PDB entry 5S5B | X-ray diffraction, 2.30 A resolution | chains C and E of the 6 polymer chains in the assembly

# Chain C
Protein: Tubulin alpha-1B chain
Source organism: Bos taurus
Reference sequence: P81947 (TBA1B_BOVIN); numbering as in UniProt (aligned over 1-451)
Sequence (451 residues; row label = number of the first residue in the row):
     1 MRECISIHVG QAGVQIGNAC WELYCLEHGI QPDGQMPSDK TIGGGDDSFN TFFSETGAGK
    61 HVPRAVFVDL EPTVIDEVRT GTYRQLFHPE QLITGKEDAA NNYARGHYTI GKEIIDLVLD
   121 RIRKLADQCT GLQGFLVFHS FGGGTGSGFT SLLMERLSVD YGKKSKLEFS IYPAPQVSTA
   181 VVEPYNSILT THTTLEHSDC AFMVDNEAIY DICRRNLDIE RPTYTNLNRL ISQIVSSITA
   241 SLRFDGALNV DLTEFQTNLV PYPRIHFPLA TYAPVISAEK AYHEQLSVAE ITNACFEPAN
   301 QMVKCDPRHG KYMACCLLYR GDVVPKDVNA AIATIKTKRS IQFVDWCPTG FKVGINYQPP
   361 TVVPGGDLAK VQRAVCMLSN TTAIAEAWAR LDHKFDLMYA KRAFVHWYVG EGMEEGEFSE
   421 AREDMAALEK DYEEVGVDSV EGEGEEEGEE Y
Disordered / not traced: 441-451
Bound ions: Ca2+: Asp39, Thr41, Gly44, Glu55
Residues lining bound ligands:
  - GTP (guanosine-5'-triphosphate): Gly10, Gln11, Ala12, Gln15, Ile16, Asp69, Asp98, Ala99, Ala100, Asn101, Ser140, Gly142, Gly143, Gly144, Thr145, Gly146, Ile171, Pro173, Val177, Ser178, Thr179, Glu183, Asn206, Tyr224, Leu227, Asn228, Ile231
  - K2G (5-chloro-2-(propan-2-yl)pyrimidine-4-carboxamide): Tyr262, Pro263, Arg264, Ile265, Asp431

# Chain E
Protein: Stathmin-4
Source organism: Rattus norvegicus
Reference sequence: P63043 (STMN4_RAT); residues 5-145 here correspond to UniProt positions 49-189 (UniProt number = residue number + 44)
Sequence (143 residues; row label = number of the first residue in the row):
     3 MADMEVIELN KCTSGQSFEV ILKPPSFDGV PEFNASLPRR RDPSLEEIQK KLEAAEERRK
    63 YQEAELLKHL AEKREHEREV IQKAIEENNN FIKMAKEKLA QKMESNKENR EAHLAAMLER
   123 LQEKDKHAEE VRKNKELKEE ASR
Disordered / not traced: 3-5, 29-43, 144-145
Differences from the reference sequence: initiating methionine (3); expression tag (4)
UniProt features mapped onto this chain:
  - modified residue: Ser46 (Phosphoserine)

# Chain C / chain E interface
Residue-residue contacts - 33 pairs, chain C then chain E:
  His107(C) - Lys104(E)
  His107(C) - Met105(E)
  Tyr108(C) - Lys104(E)
  Tyr108(C) - Met105(E)  hydrophobic
  Tyr108(C) - Asn108(E)
  Thr109(C) - Arg112(E)
  Lys112(C) - Met105(E)
  Glu155(C) - Leu101(E)
  Glu155(C) - Lys104(E)  salt bridge
  Arg156(C) - Leu101(E)
  Ser158(C) - Phe93(E)
  Ser158(C) - Ile94(E)
  Val159(C) - Ile94(E)
  Val159(C) - Ala97(E)  hydrophobic
  Val159(C) - Lys98(E)
  Gly162(C) - Ile94(E)
  Lys163(C) - Asn90(E)
  Lys163(C) - Phe93(E)
  Thr193(C) - Lys104(E)
  Glu196(C) - Phe93(E)
  Glu196(C) - Lys100(E)  salt bridge
  His197(C) - Phe93(E)
  Val409(C) - His115(E)  hydrogen bond (backbone-side chain)
  Gly410(C) - Arg112(E)
  Gly410(C) - His115(E)
  Glu411(C) - Asn108(E)  hydrogen bond (backbone-side chain)
  Glu411(C) - Arg112(E)  salt bridge
  Gly412(C) - Asn108(E)  hydrogen bond (backbone-side chain)
  Gly412(C) - Asn111(E)  hydrogen bond (backbone-side chain)
  Gly412(C) - Arg112(E)
  Met413(C) - Asn108(E)
  Glu414(C) - Ser107(E)
  Glu414(C) - Asn111(E)  hydrogen bond
Other interface residues (no listed pair), chain C (21 interface residues in all): Leu152, Glu417

# Overview
21 residues of chain C and 14 residues of chain E are in contact; the contacts include 5 hydrogen bonds and 3
salt bridges. Polar contacts include Glu155(C)-Lys104(E), Glu196(C)-Lys100(E) and Glu411(C)-Arg112(E). Ligands
of chain C: GTP and compound K2G.
Here chain C is Tubulin alpha-1B chain (Bos taurus) and chain E is Stathmin-4 (Rattus norvegicus). Entry 5S5B
(Tubulin-Z906021418-complex) was determined by X-ray diffraction (same publication as 5S4L, 5S4M, 5S4N, 5S4O,
5S4P, 5S4Q and 52 further entries).
